PDB entry 4UQH | X-ray diffraction, 2.43 A resolution | chain A

# Chain A
Name: Sterol 14-alpha demethylase
From: Trypanosoma cruzi
Notes: EC 1.14.13.70
UniProtKB: Q5I4E1 (CP51_TRYCC); residues 32-481 here = UniProt positions 32-481
Chain sequence (467 residues; row label = number of the first residue in the row):
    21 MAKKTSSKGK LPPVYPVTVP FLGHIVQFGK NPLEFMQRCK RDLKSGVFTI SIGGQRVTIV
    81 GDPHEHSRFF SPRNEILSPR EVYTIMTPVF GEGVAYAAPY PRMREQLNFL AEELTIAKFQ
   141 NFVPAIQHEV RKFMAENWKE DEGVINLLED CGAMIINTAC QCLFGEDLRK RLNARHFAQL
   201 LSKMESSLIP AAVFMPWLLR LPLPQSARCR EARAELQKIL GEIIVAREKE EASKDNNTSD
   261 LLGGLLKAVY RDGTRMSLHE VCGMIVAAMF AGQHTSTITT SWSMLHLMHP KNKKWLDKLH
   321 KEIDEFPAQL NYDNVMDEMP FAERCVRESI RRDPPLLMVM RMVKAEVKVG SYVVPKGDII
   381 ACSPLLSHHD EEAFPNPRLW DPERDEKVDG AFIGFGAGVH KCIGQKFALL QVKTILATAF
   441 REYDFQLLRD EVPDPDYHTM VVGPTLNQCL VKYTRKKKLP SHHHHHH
Unresolved in the structure: 21-27, 251-257, 478-487
Sequence notes: expression tag (21-31, 482-487)
Bound ions: heme Fe: Cys422 (together with 25S)
Ligand contacts:
  - 25S ((R)-N-(3-(1H-indol-3-yl)-1-oxo-1-(pyridin-4-ylamino)propan-2-yl)-4-(4-(3,4-difluorophenyl)piperazin-1-yl)-2-fluorobenzamide): Val39, Phe48, Ile70, Ile72, Val77, Ile79, Tyr103, Ile105, Met106, Phe110, Tyr116, Phe214, Ala287, Phe290, Ala291, Thr295, Leu356, Met358, Met360, Met460, Val461
  - heme (HEM): Phe90, Tyr116, Leu127, Leu130, Leu134, Ala288, Ala291, Gly292, Thr295, Ser296, Thr299, Pro355, Leu356, Val359, Arg361, Ile413, Gly414, Phe415, Gly416, Ala417, Val419, His420, Lys421, Cys422, Ile423, Gly424, Ala428
From the paper describing this entry:
  - binding site for 25S: Phe48, Ile70, Ile72, Val77, Ile79, Tyr103, Ile105

# Summary
Bound to chain A: heme and compound 25S. The paper reports a binding site for 25S at Phe48, Ile70 and Ile72
among others.
Chain A is Sterol 14-alpha demethylase (Trypanosoma cruzi); the structure, Crystal structure of Trypanosoma
cruzi CYP51 bound to the inhibitor
(R)-N-(3-(1H-indol-3-yl)-1-oxo-1-(pyridin-4-ylamino)propan-2-yl)-4-(4-(3,4-difluorophenyl)piperazin-1-yl)-2-fluorobenzamide,
was determined by X-ray diffraction together with 4C0C and 4BMM from the same study.
